PDB entry 3M8D | X-ray diffraction, 2.44 A resolution | chain A

# Chain A
Protein: Vitamin B12 transporter btuB
From: Escherichia coli
Notes: engineered mutation(s): V10R1A
Reference sequence: P06129 (BTUB_ECOLI); residues 1-594 here correspond to UniProt positions 21-614 (UniProt number = residue number + 20)
Chain sequence (594 residues; numbered 1 to 594; the number before each row is that of its first residue):
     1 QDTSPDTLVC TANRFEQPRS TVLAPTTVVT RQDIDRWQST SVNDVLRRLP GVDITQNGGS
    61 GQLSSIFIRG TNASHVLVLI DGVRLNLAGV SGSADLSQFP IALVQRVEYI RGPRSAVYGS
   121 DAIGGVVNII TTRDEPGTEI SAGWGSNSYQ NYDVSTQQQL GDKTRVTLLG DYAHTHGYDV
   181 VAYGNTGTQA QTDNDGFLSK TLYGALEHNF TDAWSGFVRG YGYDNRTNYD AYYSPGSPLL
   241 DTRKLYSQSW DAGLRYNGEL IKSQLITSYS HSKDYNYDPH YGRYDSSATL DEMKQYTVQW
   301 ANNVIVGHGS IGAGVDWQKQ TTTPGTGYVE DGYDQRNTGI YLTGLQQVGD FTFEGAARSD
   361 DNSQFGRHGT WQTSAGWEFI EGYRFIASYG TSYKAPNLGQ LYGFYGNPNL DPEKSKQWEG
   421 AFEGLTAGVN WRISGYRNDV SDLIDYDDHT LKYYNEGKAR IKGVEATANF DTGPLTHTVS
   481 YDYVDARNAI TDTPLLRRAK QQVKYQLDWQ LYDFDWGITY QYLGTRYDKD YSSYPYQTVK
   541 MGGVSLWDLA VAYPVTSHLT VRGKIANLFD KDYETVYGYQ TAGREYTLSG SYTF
Not modelled in the structure: 1-6, 325-329
Covalently attached groups: compound MTN linked to Cys10
Bound ions: Ca2+ site 1: Asp179, Gln191, Asp193, Asp195, Asp230; Ca2+ site 2: Asp193, Asp195, Tyr229, Asp230
Ligand contacts:
  - cyanocobalamin (CNC): Asn57, Gln62, Leu63, Ser65, Phe67, Ala73, Gly89, Val90, Ser91, Ser93, Asp95, Ala182, Asn185, Tyr229, Asp230, Ala231, Leu240, Arg243, Asn276, Thr289, Asp291, Leu496, Arg497, Tyr531, Val576, Tyr579
  - MTN (S-[(1-oxyl-2,2,5,5-tetramethyl-2,5-dihydro-1H-pyrrol-3-yl)methyl] methanesulfonothioate): Thr11, Arg14, Asp81, Gly82, Glu108, Asn128, Ile130, Thr132, Arg219, Arg255, Gln264, Ile266
UniProt features mapped onto this chain:
  - motif: Asp6 to Val9, Thr11 to Asn13 (TonB box), Tyr577 to Phe594 (TonB C-terminal box)
  - binding site (cyanocob(III)alamin): Leu63, Ser65, Asn72, Val90, Ser91, Ala231, Thr289, Arg497, Tyr531
  - binding site (Ca(2+)): Asp179, Gln191, Asp193, Asp195, Tyr229, Asp230, Asp241

# Summary
Bound to chain A: cyanocobalamin. Compound MTN is covalently linked to Cys10. Asp179, Gln191, Asp193, Asp195
and Asp230 form the Ca2+ site 1. Asp193, Asp195, Tyr229 and Asp230 coordinate Ca2+ site 2. UniProt lists 9
cyanocob(III)alamin-binding residues and 7 Ca2+-binding residues.
Chain A is Vitamin B12 transporter btuB (Escherichia coli); the structure, Crystal structure of spin-labeled
BtuB V10R1 with bound calcium and cyanocobalamin, was determined by X-ray diffraction together with 3M8B from
the same study.
